PDB entry 4IW2 | X-ray diffraction, 2.41 A resolution | chain A

Chain A:
Name: Serum albumin
Organism: Homo sapiens
UniProtKB: P02768 (ALBU_HUMAN); residues 1-585 here correspond to UniProt positions 25-609 (UniProt number = residue number + 24)
Sequence (585 residues; each row starts with the number of its first residue):
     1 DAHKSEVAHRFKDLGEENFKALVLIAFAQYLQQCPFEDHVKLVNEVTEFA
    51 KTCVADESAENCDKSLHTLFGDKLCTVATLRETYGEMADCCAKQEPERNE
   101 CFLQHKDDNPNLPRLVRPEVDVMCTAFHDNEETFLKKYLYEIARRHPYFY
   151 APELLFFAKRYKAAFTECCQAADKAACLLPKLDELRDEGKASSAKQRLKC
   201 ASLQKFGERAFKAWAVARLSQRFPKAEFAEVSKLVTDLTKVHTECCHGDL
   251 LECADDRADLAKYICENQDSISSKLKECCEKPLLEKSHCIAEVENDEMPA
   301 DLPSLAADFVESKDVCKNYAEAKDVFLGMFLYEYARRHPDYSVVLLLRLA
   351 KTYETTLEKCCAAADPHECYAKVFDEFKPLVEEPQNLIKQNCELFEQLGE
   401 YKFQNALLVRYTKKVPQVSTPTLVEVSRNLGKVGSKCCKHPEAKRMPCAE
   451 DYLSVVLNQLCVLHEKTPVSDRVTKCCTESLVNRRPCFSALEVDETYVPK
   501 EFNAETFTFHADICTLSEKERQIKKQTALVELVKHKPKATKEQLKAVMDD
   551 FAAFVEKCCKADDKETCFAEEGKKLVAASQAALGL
Disordered / not traced: 1-4, 583-585
Cystine bridges: Cys53-Cys62, Cys75-Cys91, Cys90-Cys101, Cys124-Cys169, Cys168-Cys177, Cys200-Cys246, Cys245-Cys253, Cys265-Cys279, Cys278-Cys289, Cys316-Cys361, Cys360-Cys369, Cys392-Cys438, Cys437-Cys448, Cys461-Cys477, Cys476-Cys487, Cys514-Cys559, Cys558-Cys567
Covalently attached groups: D-glucose (GLO) linked to Lys195
Small-molecule neighbours:
  - alpha-D-glucopyranose (GLC): Tyr150, Lys199, Leu219, Arg222, Leu238, His242, Arg257, Leu260, Ser287, Ile290, Ala291
  - D-glucose (GLO): Lys199, Arg218, Arg222, Ala291
Swiss-Prot annotation at these positions:
  - binding site (Cu cation): His3
  - binding site (Ca(2+)): Glu6, Asp13, Glu244, Asp249, Glu252, Asp255, Asp259
  - binding site (Zn(2+)): His67, His247, Asp249
  - binding site ((4Z,15Z)-bilirubin IXalpha): Lys240
  - site: Lys4 (Not glycated), Lys20 (Not glycated), Lys41 (Not glycated), Lys64 (Not glycated), Lys73 (Not glycated), Lys93 (Not glycated), Lys106 (Not glycated), Lys136 (Not glycated), Lys159 (Not glycated), Lys174 (Not glycated), Lys181 (Not glycated), Lys190 (Not glycated), Lys195 (Not glycated), Lys199 (Aspirin-acetylated lysine), Lys205 (Not glycated), Lys212 (Not glycated), Lys240 (Not glycated), Lys262 (Not glycated), Lys274 (Not glycated), Lys286 (Not glycated) and 18 more in UniProt
  - modified residue: Ser5 (Phosphoserine), Ser58 (Phosphoserine), Ser65 (Phosphoserine), Thr83 (Phosphothreonine), Lys205 (N6-succinyllysine), Ser273 (Phosphoserine), Ser419 (Phosphoserine), Thr420 (Phosphothreonine), Thr422 (Phosphothreonine), Lys436 (N6-succinyllysine), Ser489 (Phosphoserine), Lys519 (N6-succinyllysine), Lys534 (N6-methyllysine), Lys564 (N6-succinyllysine)
  - glycosylation: Lys12 (N-linked (Glc) (glycation) lysine), Lys51 (N-linked (Glc) (glycation) lysine), Lys137 (N-linked (Glc) (glycation) lysine), Lys162 (N-linked (Glc) (glycation) lysine), Lys199 (N-linked (Glc) (glycation) lysine), Lys225 (N-linked (Glc) (glycation) lysine), Lys233 (N-linked (Glc) (glycation) lysine), Lys276 (N-linked (Glc) (glycation) lysine), Lys281 (N-linked (Glc) (glycation) lysine), Lys313 (N-linked (Glc) (glycation) lysine), Lys317 (N-linked (Glc) (glycation) lysine), Asn318 (N-linked (GlcNAc...) asparagine), Lys323 (N-linked (Glc) (glycation) lysine), Lys351 (N-linked (Glc) (glycation) lysine), Lys378 (N-linked (Glc) (glycation) lysine), Lys413 (N-linked (Glc) (glycation) lysine), Lys439 (N-linked (Glc) (glycation) lysine), Lys444 (N-linked (Glc) (glycation) lysine), Asp494 (N-linked (GlcNAc...) asparagine), Lys525 (N-linked (Glc) (glycation) lysine) and 4 more in UniProt

In short:
Bound to chain A: alpha-D-glucopyranose. D-glucose is covalently linked to Lys195. Curated annotation
(UniProt) lists Cu cation-binding residue His3, 7 Ca2+-binding residues, 3 Zn2+-binding residues and
(4Z,15Z)-bilirubin IXalpha-binding residue Lys240.
Chain A is Serum albumin (Homo sapiens); the structure, HSA-glucose complex, was determined by X-ray
diffraction, deposited together with 4K2C and 4IW1.
